PDB entry 7YCB | X-ray diffraction, 2.01 A resolution | chains A and B of the 4 polymer chains in the assembly

[Chain A (and B)]
Protein: Hydroxynitrile lyase
From: Oxidus gracilis
Notes: chain B of this document is another copy of the same molecule, construct and numbering; everything in this record applies to it too
UniProtKB: A0A2Z5XCT7 (A0A2Z5XCT7_9MYRI); numbering as in UniProt (aligned over 1-184)
Sequence (184 residues; each row starts with the number of its first residue):
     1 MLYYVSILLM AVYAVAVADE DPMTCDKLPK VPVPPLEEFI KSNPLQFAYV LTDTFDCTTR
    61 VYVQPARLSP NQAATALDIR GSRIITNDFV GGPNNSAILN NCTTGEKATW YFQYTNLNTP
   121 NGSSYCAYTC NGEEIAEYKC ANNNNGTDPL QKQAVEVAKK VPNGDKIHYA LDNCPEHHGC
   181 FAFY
Not modelled in the structure: 1-18 (chain B: 1-22)
Disulfide bonds: C25-C130, C57-C174, C126-C140
Ligand contacts:
  - benzaldehyde (HBX), molecule 1: P44, L45, Q46, T59, N142, N143, N144, N145, F181, A182
  - benzaldehyde (HBX), molecule 2: R60, Y62, A76, D78, F89, A97, L99, W110, F112, A127, K139

[Chain A / chain B interface]
Residue-residue contacts (17):
  E20(A) - E176(B)
  E20(A) - H178(B)  salt bridge
  M23(A) - G81(B)
  M23(A) - S82(B)
  M23(A) - Y184(B)
  K159(A) - D53(B)  salt bridge
  K159(A) - R83(B)  hydrogen bond (backbone-side chain)
  K160(A) - R80(B)
  K160(A) - R83(B)
  V161(A) - R83(B)
  P162(A) - S82(B)
  P162(A) - R83(B)
  D165(A) - T54(B)
  D165(A) - R83(B)
  D165(A) - I85(B)
  K166(A) - T103(B)  hydrogen bond
  K166(A) - T104(B)
Interface residues without a listed pair, chain A (10 interface residues in all): T24, N163

[In short]
The interface between chain A and chain B involves 10 residues on one side and 12 on the other, with 2
hydrogen bonds and 2 salt bridges. Polar pairs include E20(A)-H178(B), K159(A)-D53(B) and K159(A)-R83(B).
Bound to chain A: benzaldehyde.
Chain A and chain B are both Hydroxynitrile lyase (Oxidus gracilis); the structure, Hydroxynitrile lyase from
the millipede, was determined by X-ray diffraction (same publication as 7YCD, 7YCF, 7YCT and 7YAX).
